4BY7 - chains B and T of the 16 polymer chains in the assembly; structure by X-ray diffraction, 3.15 A resolution.

Chain B:
Name: DNA-directed RNA polymerase II subunit RPB2
Source organism: Saccharomyces cerevisiae
Notes: EC 2.7.7.6
UniProt: P08518 (RPB2_YEAST); numbering as in UniProt (aligned over 1-1224)
Amino-acid sequence (1224 residues; each row starts with the number of its first residue):
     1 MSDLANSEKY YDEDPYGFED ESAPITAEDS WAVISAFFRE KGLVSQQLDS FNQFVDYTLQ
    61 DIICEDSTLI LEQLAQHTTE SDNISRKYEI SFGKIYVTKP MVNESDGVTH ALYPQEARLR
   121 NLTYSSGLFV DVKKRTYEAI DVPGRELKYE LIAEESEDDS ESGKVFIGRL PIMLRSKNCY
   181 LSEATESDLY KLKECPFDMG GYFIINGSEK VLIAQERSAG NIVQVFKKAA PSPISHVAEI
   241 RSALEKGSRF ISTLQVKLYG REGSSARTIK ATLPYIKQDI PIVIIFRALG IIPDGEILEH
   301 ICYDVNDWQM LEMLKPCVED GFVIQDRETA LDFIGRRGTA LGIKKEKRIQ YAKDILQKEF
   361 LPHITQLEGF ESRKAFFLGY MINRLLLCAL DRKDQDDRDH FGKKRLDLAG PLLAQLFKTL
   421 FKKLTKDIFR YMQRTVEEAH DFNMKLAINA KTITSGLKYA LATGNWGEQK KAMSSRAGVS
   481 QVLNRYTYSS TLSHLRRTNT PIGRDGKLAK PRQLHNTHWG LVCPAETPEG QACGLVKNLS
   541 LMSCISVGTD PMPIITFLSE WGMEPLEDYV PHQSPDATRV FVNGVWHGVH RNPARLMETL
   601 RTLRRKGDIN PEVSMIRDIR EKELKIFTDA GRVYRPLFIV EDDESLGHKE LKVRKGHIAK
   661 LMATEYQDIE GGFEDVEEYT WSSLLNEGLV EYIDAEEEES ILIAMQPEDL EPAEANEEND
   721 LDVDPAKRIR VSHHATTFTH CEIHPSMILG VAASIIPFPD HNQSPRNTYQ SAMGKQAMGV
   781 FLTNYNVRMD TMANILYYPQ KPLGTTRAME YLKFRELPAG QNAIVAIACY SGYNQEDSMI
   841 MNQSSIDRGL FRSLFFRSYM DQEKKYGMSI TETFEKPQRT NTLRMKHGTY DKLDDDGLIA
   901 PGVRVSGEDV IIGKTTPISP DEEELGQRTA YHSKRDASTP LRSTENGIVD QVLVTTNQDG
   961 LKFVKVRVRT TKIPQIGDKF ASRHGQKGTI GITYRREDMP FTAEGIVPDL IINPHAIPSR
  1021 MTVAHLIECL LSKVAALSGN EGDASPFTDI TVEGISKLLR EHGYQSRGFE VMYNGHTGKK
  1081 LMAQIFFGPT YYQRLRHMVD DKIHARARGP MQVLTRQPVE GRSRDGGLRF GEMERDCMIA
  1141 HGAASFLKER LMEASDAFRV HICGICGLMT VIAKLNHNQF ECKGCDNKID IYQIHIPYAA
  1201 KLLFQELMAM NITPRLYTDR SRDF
Disordered / not traced: 1-19, 71-89, 135-163, 438-445, 503-508, 669-677, 716-721, 920-932
Bound ions: Zn2+: Cys1163, Cys1166, Cys1182, Cys1185

Chain T:
Molecule: 26-nt DNA strand
Sequence (26 nucleotides; row label = number of the first residue in the row):
     1 AGCTCAAGTA CTTATTCCUG GTCATT
Disordered / not traced: 1
Modified / non-standard residues: BRU (5-bromo-2'-deoxyuridine-5'-monophosphate) at position 19

Interface between chain B and chain T:
Residue-residue contacts (19; chain B residue first):
  Ser208(B) - DC23(T)  hydrogen bond to the phosphate
  Lys210(B) - DT22(T)  hydrogen bond to the phosphate
  Lys210(B) - DC23(T)  salt bridge to the phosphate
  Ala462(B) - DC23(T)  sugar contact
  Thr463(B) - DC23(T)  phosphate contact
  Val482(B) - DT22(T)  sugar contact
  Thr791(B) - DG21(T)  phosphate contact
  Thr791(B) - DT22(T)  hydrogen bond to the phosphate
  Met792(B) - DG21(T)  phosphate contact
  Arg857(B) - DG20(T)  phosphate contact
  Arg857(B) - DG21(T)  salt bridge to the phosphate
  Arg942(B) - DG21(T)  salt bridge to the phosphate
  Gly1121(B) - BRU_19(T)  phosphate contact
  Arg1122(B) - BRU_19(T)  hydrogen bond to the phosphate
  Arg1122(B) - DG20(T)  salt bridge to the phosphate
  Ser1123(B) - DG20(T)  phosphate contact
  Arg1129(B) - DC17(T)  salt bridge to the phosphate
  Arg1129(B) - DC18(T)  hydrogen bond to the phosphate
  Met1133(B) - DT16(T)  sugar contact
Interface residues without a listed pair, chain B (17 interface residues in all): Ile205, Tyr459, Leu1128
Interface residues without a listed pair, chain T (9 interface residues in all): DA24

In short:
17 residues of chain B and 9 residues of chain T are in contact, with 5 hydrogen bonds and 5 salt bridges.
Polar pairs include Ser208(B)-DC23(T), Lys210(B)-DT22(T) and Thr791(B)-DT22(T). Cys1163(B), Cys1166(B),
Cys1182(B) and Cys1185(B) coordinate Zn2+.
Chain B is DNA-directed RNA polymerase II subunit RPB2 (Saccharomyces cerevisiae) and chain T is a 26-nt DNA
strand; the structure, elongating RNA Polymerase II-Bye1 TLD complex, was determined by X-ray diffraction,
deposited together with 4BXX, 4BXZ and 4BY1.
